Entry 6MZU (electron microscopy, 3.40 A resolution); this record covers chains A and IF of the 42 polymer chains in the assembly.

[Chain A]
Name: Microcompartments protein
Organism: Haliangium ochraceum (strain DSM 14365 / JCM 11303 / SMP-2)
UniProt: D0LID6 (D0LID6_HALO1); residue numbers follow UniProt; this construct covers 1-212
Sequence (212 residues; each row starts with the number of its first residue):
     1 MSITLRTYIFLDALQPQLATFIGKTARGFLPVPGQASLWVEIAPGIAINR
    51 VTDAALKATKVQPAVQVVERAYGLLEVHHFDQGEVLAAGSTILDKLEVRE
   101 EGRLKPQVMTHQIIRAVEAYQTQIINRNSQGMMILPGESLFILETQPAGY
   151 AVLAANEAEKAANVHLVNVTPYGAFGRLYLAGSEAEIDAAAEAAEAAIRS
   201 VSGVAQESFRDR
Disordered / not traced: 1-3, 206-212

[Chain IF]
Name: Microcompartments protein
Organism: Haliangium ochraceum (strain DSM 14365 / JCM 11303 / SMP-2)
UniProt: D0LID5 (D0LID5_HALO1); residue numbers follow UniProt; this construct covers 1-99
Sequence (99 residues; row label = number of the first residue in the row):
     1 MADALGMIEVRGFVGMVEAADAMVKAAKVELIGYEKTGGGYVTAVVRGDV
    51 AAVKAATEAGQRAAERVGEVVAVHVIPRPHVNVDAALPLGRTPGMDKSA
Disordered / not traced: 1, 94-99

[Chain A / chain IF interface]
Contacting residue pairs (10):
  Asp-12(A) with Ala-26(IF)
  Ala-13(A) with Lys-25(IF)
  Asp-81(A) with Ala-51(IF)
  Gln-82(A) with Ala-26(IF), hydrogen bond (side chain-backbone); Ala-27(IF); Ala-51(IF); Ala-52(IF); Ala-55(IF)
  Gly-83(A) with Ala-51(IF)
  Lys-160(A) with Lys-25(IF), hydrogen bond (backbone-side chain)
Also at the interface, not in a pair above, chain IF (7 interface residues in all): Asp-49

[Overview]
Chain A and chain IF form an interface of 6 and 7 residues respectively; the contacts include 2 hydrogen
bonds. Among the polar pairs are Gln-82(A)/Ala-26(IF) and Lys-160(A)/Lys-25(IF).
Chain A is Microcompartments protein and chain IF is Microcompartments protein, both from Haliangium ochraceum
(strain DSM 14365 / JCM 11303 / SMP-2); the structure, Cryo-EM structure of the HO BMC shell: BMC-TD focused
structure, closed state, was determined by electron microscopy together with 6MZV, 6MZX, 6MZY, 6N06, 6N07,
6N09, 6N0F and 6N0G from the same study.
